7DAF - chains A and E of the 6 polymer chains in the assembly; structure by X-ray diffraction, 2.40 A resolution.

== Chain A ==
Molecule: Tubulin alpha-1B chain
From: Sus scrofa
Reference sequence: Q2XVP4 (TBA1B_PIG); residues 1-451 here = UniProt positions 1-451
Chain sequence (451 residues; each row starts with the number of its first residue):
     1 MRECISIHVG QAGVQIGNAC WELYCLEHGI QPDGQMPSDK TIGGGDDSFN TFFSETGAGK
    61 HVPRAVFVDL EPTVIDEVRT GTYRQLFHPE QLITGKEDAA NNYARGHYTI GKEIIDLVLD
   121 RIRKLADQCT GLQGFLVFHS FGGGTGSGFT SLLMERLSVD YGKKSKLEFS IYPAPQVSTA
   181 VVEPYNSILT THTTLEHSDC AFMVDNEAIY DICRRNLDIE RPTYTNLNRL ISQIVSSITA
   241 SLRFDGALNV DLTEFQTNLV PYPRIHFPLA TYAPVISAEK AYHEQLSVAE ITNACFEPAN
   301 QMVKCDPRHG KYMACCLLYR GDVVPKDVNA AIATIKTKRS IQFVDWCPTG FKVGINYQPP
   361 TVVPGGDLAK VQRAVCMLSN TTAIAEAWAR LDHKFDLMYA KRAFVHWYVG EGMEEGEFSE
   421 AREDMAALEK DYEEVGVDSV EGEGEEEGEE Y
Disordered / not traced: 441-448, 451
Metal / ion sites: Ca2+ site 1: Asp39, Thr41, Gly44, Glu55; Ca2+ site 2: Glu196 (shared with Asp44(E) of chain E)
Ligand contacts: GTP (guanosine-5'-triphosphate): Val9, Gly10, Gln11, Ala12, Gln15, Ile16, Asp69, Asp98, Ala99, Ala100, Asn101, Asn102, Ser140, Gly142, Gly143, Gly144, Thr145, Gly146, Ile171, Pro173, Val177, Ser178, Thr179, Glu183, Asn206, Tyr224, Leu227, Asn228, Ile231
UniProt features mapped onto this chain:
  - motif: Met1 to Cys4 (MREC motif)
  - active site: Glu254
  - binding site (GTP): Gly10, Gln11, Ala12, Gln15, Glu71, Ala99, Ser140, Gly143, Gly144, Thr145, Gly146, Thr179, Glu183, Asn206, Tyr224, Asn228, Leu252
  - binding site (Mg(2+)): Glu71
  - site: Tyr451 (Involved in polymerization)
  - modified residue: Lys40 (N6,N6,N6-trimethyllysine), Ser48 (Phosphoserine), Ser232 (Phosphoserine), Tyr282 (3'-nitrotyrosine), Arg339 (Omega-N-methylarginine), Ser439 (Phosphoserine), Glu443 (5-glutamyl polyglutamate), Glu445 (5-glutamyl polyglutamate), Tyr451 (3'-nitrotyrosine)
  - cross-link (Glycyl lysine isopeptide (Lys-Gly)): Lys326 (interchain with G-Cter in ubiquitin), Lys370 (interchain with G-Cter in ubiquitin)

== Chain E ==
Molecule: Stathmin-4
From: Mus musculus
Reference sequence: P63042 (STMN4_MOUSE); residues 5-145 here correspond to UniProt positions 49-189 (UniProt number = residue number + 44)
Chain sequence (143 residues; numbered 3 to 145; the number before each row is that of its first residue):
     3 MADMEVIELN KCTSGQSFEV ILKPPSFDGV PEFNASLPRR RDPSLEEIQK KLEAAEERRK
    63 YQEAELLKHL AEKREHEREV IQKAIEENNN FIKMAKEKLA QKMESNKENR EAHLAAMLER
   123 LQEKDKHAEE VRKNKELKEE ASR
Disordered / not traced: 3-5, 29-43, 144-145
Sequence notes: initiating methionine (3); expression tag (4)
Metal / ion sites: Ca2+: Asp44 (shared with Glu196(A) of chain A)

== Chain A / chain E interface ==
Contacting residue pairs (62; chain A residue first):
  His107(A) with Lys53(E), hydrogen bond
  Tyr108(A) with Lys53(E); Leu54(E), hydrophobic; Ala57(E), hydrophobic
  Thr109(A) with Arg61(E), hydrogen bond
  Lys112(A) with Glu55(E); Glu58(E), salt bridge
  Glu155(A) with Ile50(E); Lys53(E), salt bridge
  Arg156(A) with Leu47(E); Gln51(E)
  Ser158(A) with Asp44(E)
  Val159(A) with Pro45(E); Leu47(E); Ile50(E), hydrophobic
  Glu196(A) with Asp44(E)
  His197(A) with Asp44(E)
  Asp245(A) with Cys14(E); Ser16(E)
  Ala247(A) with Asn12(E); Ser19(E)
  Leu248(A) with Ser19(E)
  Pro325(A) with Gln18(E); Phe20(E), hydrophobic
  Asn329(A) with Met6(E); Val8(E); Phe20(E); Val22(E)
  Ile332(A) with Met6(E), hydrophobic; Val22(E), hydrophobic
  Asp345(A) with Pro27(E); Ser28(E), hydrogen bond (backbone-backbone)
  Cys347(A) with Pro27(E)
  Pro348(A) with Lys25(E); Pro27(E)
  Thr349(A) with Ile23(E); Leu24(E), hydrogen bond (backbone-backbone); Lys25(E), hydrogen bond (backbone-backbone)
  Gly350(A) with Val22(E)
  Phe351(A) with Glu21(E); Val22(E), hydrogen bond (backbone-backbone); Leu24(E), hydrophobic
  Lys352(A) with Phe20(E); Glu21(E)
  Val353(A) with Ser19(E); Phe20(E), hydrogen bond (backbone-backbone)
  Gly354(A) with Gln18(E)
  Ile355(A) with Gly17(E); Gln18(E), hydrogen bond (backbone-backbone)
  Asn356(A) with Ser16(E)
  Tyr357(A) with Thr15(E); Ser16(E), hydrogen bond (backbone-backbone); Gly17(E); Gln18(E), hydrogen bond
  Val409(A) with Gln64(E)
  Gly410(A) with Arg61(E); Gln64(E)
  Glu411(A) with Arg61(E), hydrogen bond (backbone-side chain)
  Gly412(A) with Ala57(E); Arg60(E), hydrogen bond (backbone-side chain); Arg61(E)
  Glu414(A) with Arg60(E), salt bridge
Also at the interface, not in a pair above, chain A (39 interface residues in all): Leu152, Gly246, Val328, Ala333, Lys336, Trp346
Also at the interface, not in a pair above, chain E (33 interface residues in all): Leu11, Pro26, Ser46

== Summary ==
The interface between chain A and chain E involves 39 residues on one side and 33 on the other; the contacts
include 12 hydrogen bonds and 3 salt bridges. Polar pairs include Lys112(A)-Glu58(E), Glu155(A)-Lys53(E) and
Glu414(A)-Arg60(E). Bound to chain A: GTP.
Here chain A is Tubulin alpha-1B chain (Sus scrofa) and chain E is Stathmin-4 (Mus musculus). Entry 7DAF (IXA
in complex with tubulin) was determined by X-ray diffraction, deposited together with 7DAD and 7DAE.
